7PHK - chains C and D of the 8 polymer chains in the assembly; structure by electron microscopy, 3.10 A resolution.

Chain C (and D):
Molecule: Potassium voltage-gated channel, Shaw-related subfamily, member 1
Organism: Homo sapiens
Notes: chain D of this document is another copy of the same molecule, construct and numbering; everything in this record applies to it too
UniProtKB: Q3KNS8 (Q3KNS8_HUMAN); residues 1-511 here = UniProt positions 1-511
Chain sequence (518 residues; each row starts with the number of its first residue):
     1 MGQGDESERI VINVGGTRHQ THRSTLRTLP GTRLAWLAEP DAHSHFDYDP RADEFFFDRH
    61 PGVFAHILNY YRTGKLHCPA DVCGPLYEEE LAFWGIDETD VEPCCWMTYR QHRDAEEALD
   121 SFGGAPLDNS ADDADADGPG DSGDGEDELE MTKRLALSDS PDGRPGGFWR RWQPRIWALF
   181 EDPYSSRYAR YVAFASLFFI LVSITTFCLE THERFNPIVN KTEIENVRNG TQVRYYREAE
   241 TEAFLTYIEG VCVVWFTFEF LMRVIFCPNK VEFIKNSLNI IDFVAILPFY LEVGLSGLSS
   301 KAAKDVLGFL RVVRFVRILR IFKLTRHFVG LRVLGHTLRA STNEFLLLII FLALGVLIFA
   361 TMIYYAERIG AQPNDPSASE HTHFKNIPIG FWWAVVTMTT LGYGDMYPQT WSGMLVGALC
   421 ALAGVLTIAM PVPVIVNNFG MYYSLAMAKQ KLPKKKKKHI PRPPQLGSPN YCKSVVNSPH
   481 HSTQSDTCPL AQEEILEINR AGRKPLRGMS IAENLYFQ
Disordered / not traced: 1-6, 121-169, 223-234, 296-299, 464-518
Differences from the reference sequence: expression tag (512-518)
Bound ions: Zn2+ site 1: His77, Cys104, Cys105 (shared with Cys83(D) of chain D); Zn2+ site 2: Cys83 (shared with 3 residues of chain B); K+ site 1: Thr400 (shared with 1 residue of chain A; 1 residue of chain B; Thr400(D) of chain D); K+ site 2: Thr400, Leu401 (shared with 2 residues of chain A; 2 residues of chain B; Thr400(D), Leu401(D) of chain D); K+ site 3: Leu401, Gly402 (shared with 2 residues of chain A; 2 residues of chain B; Leu401(D), Gly402(D) of chain D); K+ site 4: Gly402, Tyr403 (shared with 2 residues of chain A; 2 residues of chain B; Gly402(D), Tyr403(D) of chain D)
Small-molecule neighbours:
  - 1,2-diacyl-sn-glycero-3-phoshocholine (PCF), molecule 1: Asn276, Ser277, Phe322, Leu331, Arg332, Gly335, Leu338
  - 1,2-diacyl-sn-glycero-3-phoshocholine (PCF), molecule 2: Ile349, Leu352, Pro388, Ile389, Phe391, Trp392, Val395, Met406
  - 1,2-diacyl-sn-glycero-3-phoshocholine (PCF), molecule 3: Gln409, Thr410, Trp411, Met414, Leu415, Ala418, Leu422
What the authors report for this chain:
  - disease-associated variants - S44N, H45Y, F46L, C208Y, A421V, M441L (citing earlier work)

Chain C / chain D interface:
Contacting residue pairs (97; chain C residue first):
  Arg18(C) - Gly16(D)
  His19(C) - Gly15(D)
  Gln20(C) - Asn13(D)
  Gln20(C) - Gly15(D)
  Gln20(C) - Gly16(D)
  Gln20(C) - Phe56(D)
  Thr21(C) - Asp58(D)  hydrogen bond
  His22(C) - Phe56(D)
  His22(C) - Asp58(D)
  Ser24(C) - Arg462(D)
  Thr25(C) - Asp58(D)  hydrogen bond
  Thr25(C) - Arg462(D)  hydrogen bond
  Thr28(C) - His459(D)
  Thr28(C) - Ile460(D)
  Leu29(C) - Lys458(D)
  Leu29(C) - His459(D)
  Ala65(C) - His60(D)
  His66(C) - His60(D)
  Asn69(C) - His60(D)
  Asn69(C) - Leu86(D)
  Asn69(C) - Glu90(D)  hydrogen bond
  Tyr70(C) - His459(D)
  Tyr71(C) - His459(D)  hydrogen bond (backbone-side chain)
  Arg72(C) - Gly15(D)
  Arg72(C) - Asp58(D)  salt bridge
  Arg72(C) - Arg59(D)  hydrogen bond (side chain-backbone)
  Arg72(C) - His60(D)
  Thr73(C) - Arg59(D)
  Thr73(C) - Glu89(D)
  Gly74(C) - Lys457(D)
  Gly74(C) - His459(D)
  His77(C) - Cys83(D)
  Cys78(C) - Cys83(D)
  Pro79(C) - Asp81(D)
  Ala80(C) - Asp81(D)  hydrogen bond (backbone-backbone)
  Asp81(C) - Asp81(D)
  Pro103(C) - Leu452(D)  hydrophobic
  Cys104(C) - Pro85(D)  hydrophobic
  Cys104(C) - His112(D)
  Cys105(C) - Cys83(D)  hydrogen bond
  Trp106(C) - Leu452(D)  hydrophobic
  Met107(C) - Ser444(D)
  Met107(C) - Ala448(D)  hydrophobic
  Asn343(C) - Tyr443(D)
  Glu344(C) - Tyr443(D)
  Leu346(C) - Phe328(D)  hydrophobic
  Leu347(C) - Phe328(D)  hydrophobic
  Leu347(C) - Gly330(D)
  Leu347(C) - Phe439(D)  hydrophobic
  Leu347(C) - Tyr443(D)  hydrophobic
  Ile350(C) - Phe328(D)  hydrophobic
  Ile350(C) - Leu331(D)  hydrophobic
  Phe351(C) - Gly330(D)
  Phe351(C) - Leu331(D)  hydrophobic
  Phe351(C) - Leu334(D)  hydrophobic
  Leu354(C) - Ile321(D)  hydrophobic
  Leu354(C) - Leu331(D)  hydrophobic
  Ile358(C) - Phe322(D)  hydrophobic
  Thr361(C) - Phe207(D)
  Thr361(C) - Phe315(D)
  Thr361(C) - Ile318(D)
  Met362(C) - Phe315(D)  hydrophobic
  Tyr364(C) - Thr211(D)
  Tyr365(C) - Phe207(D)
  Tyr365(C) - Phe315(D)  hydrophobic
  Lys385(C) - Thr211(D)
  Lys385(C) - Glu213(D)
  Asn386(C) - Thr211(D)
  Asn386(C) - His212(D)  hydrogen bond
  Asn386(C) - Glu213(D)  hydrogen bond
  Ile387(C) - Phe207(D)  hydrophobic
  Ile387(C) - Thr211(D)
  Trp393(C) - Tyr403(D)  hydrogen bond
  Thr397(C) - Leu401(D)
  Thr397(C) - Tyr403(D)  hydrogen bond
  Thr400(C) - Thr399(D)
  Thr400(C) - Thr400(D)
  Thr400(C) - Leu401(D)
  Leu401(C) - Leu401(D)
  Gly402(C) - Leu401(D)
  Gly402(C) - Gly402(D)
  Gly402(C) - Tyr403(D)
  Tyr403(C) - Tyr403(D)
  Gly404(C) - Tyr403(D)
  Tyr407(C) - Tyr403(D)  hydrophobic
  Tyr407(C) - Asp405(D)
  Pro408(C) - Trp392(D)  hydrophobic
  Met414(C) - Trp392(D)
  Ala418(C) - Val395(D)  hydrophobic
  Leu422(C) - Leu352(D)  hydrophobic
  Leu422(C) - Thr399(D)
  Leu426(C) - Phe345(D)  hydrophobic
  Leu426(C) - Val432(D)  hydrophobic
  Ala429(C) - Val436(D)
  Met430(C) - Ile435(D)  hydrophobic
  Met430(C) - Phe439(D)  hydrophobic
  Pro433(C) - Val436(D)  hydrophobic
Other interface residues (no listed pair), chain C (70 interface residues in all): Glu8, Pro30, Lys75, Asp97, Val101, Leu357, Pro388, Phe391, Val396, Met406, Ala421, Pro431
Other interface residues (no listed pair), chain D (61 interface residues in all): Asp47, Pro61, Ala80, Val82, Ile204, Cys208, Arg311, Ile389, Leu445, Met447, Lys449, Lys451

Summary:
70 residues of chain C and 61 residues of chain D are in contact, with 12 hydrogen bonds and 1 salt bridge.
Among the polar pairs are Arg72(C)-Asp58(D), Thr21(C)-Asp58(D) and Thr25(C)-Asp58(D). Ligands of chain C: 3
copies of 1,2-diacyl-sn-glycero-3-phoshocholine.
Chain C and chain D are both Potassium voltage-gated channel, Shaw-related subfamily, member 1 (Homo sapiens);
the structure, Human voltage-gated potassium channel Kv3.1 in dimeric state (with Zn), was determined by
electron microscopy together with 7PHH, 7PHI and 7PHL from the same study.
